2CJY - chains A and I of the 3 polymer chains in the assembly; structure by X-ray diffraction, 1.67 A resolution.

== Chain A ==
Molecule: Caspase-3
From: Homo sapiens
Notes: EC 3.4.22.56; fragment: alpha subunit, residues 29-175
UniProt: P42574 (CASP3_HUMAN); residue numbers follow UniProt; this construct covers 29-175
Amino-acid sequence (147 residues; each row starts with the number of its first residue):
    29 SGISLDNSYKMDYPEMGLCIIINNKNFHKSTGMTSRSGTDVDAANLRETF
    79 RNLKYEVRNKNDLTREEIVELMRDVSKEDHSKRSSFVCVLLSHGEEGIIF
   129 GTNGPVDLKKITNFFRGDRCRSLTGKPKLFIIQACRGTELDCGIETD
Swiss-Prot annotation at these positions:
  - active site: His121, Cys163
  - modified residue: Cys163 (S-nitrosocysteine)
  - mutagenesis: Asp175 (D175A: In P3-D3A mutant; abolished cleavage and activation, leading to prevent thiol protease activity; when associated with A-9 and A-28)

== Chain I ==
Molecule: Phq-asp-glu-val-asp-chloromethylketone
Amino-acid sequence (6 residues; row label = number of the first residue in the row):
   901 XDEVDX
Modified / non-standard residues: PHQ (benzyl chlorocarbonate) at position 901; 0QE (chloromethane) at position 906

== How chain A and chain I interact ==
Contacting residue pairs (8; chain A residue first):
  Arg64(A) - Asp905(I)  salt bridge
  Ser120(A) - Asp905(I)
  His121(A) - Asp905(I)
  Gly122(A) - Asp905(I)  hydrogen bond (backbone-backbone)
  Gln161(A) - Asp905(I)  hydrogen bond
  Ala162(A) - Asp905(I)
  Cys163(A) - Asp905(I)  hydrogen bond (side chain-backbone)
  Cys163(A) - 0QE_906(I)  covalent bond
Interface residues without a listed pair, chain A (9 interface residues in all): Ser63, Ser65
Interface residues without a listed pair, chain I (4 interface residues in all): Glu903, Val904

== Summary ==
The interface between chain A and chain I involves 9 residues on one side and 4 on the other; the contacts
include 1 covalent bond, 3 hydrogen bonds and 1 salt bridge. Polar pairs include Arg64(A)-Asp905(I),
Gln161(A)-Asp905(I) and Cys163(A)-Asp905(I).
Chain A is Caspase-3 (Homo sapiens) and chain I is Phq-asp-glu-val-asp-chloromethylketone; the structure,
Extended substrate recognition in caspase-3 revealed by high resolution X-ray structure analysis, was
determined by X-ray diffraction (same publication as 2DKO and 2CJX).
